Entry 8DBT (electron microscopy, 3.10 A resolution); this record covers chains X and Y of the 22 polymer chains in the assembly.

[Chain X (and Y)]
Name: ATP synthase subunit b
From: Escherichia coli
Notes: chain Y of this document is another copy of the same molecule, construct and numbering; everything in this record applies to it too
UniProt: D6IFY0 (D6IFY0_ECOLX); residue numbers follow UniProt; this construct covers 1-156
Sequence (156 residues; row label = number of the first residue in the row):
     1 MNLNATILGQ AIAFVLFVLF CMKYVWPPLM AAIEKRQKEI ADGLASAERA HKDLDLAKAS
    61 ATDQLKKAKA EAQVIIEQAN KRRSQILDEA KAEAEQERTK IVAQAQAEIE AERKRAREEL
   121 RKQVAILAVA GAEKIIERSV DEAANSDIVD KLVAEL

[How chain X and chain Y interact]
Contacting residue pairs (56):
  Arg36(X) with Ile40(Y)
  Glu39(X) with Leu44(Y); Ala47(Y)
  Ile40(X) with Gly43(Y); Leu44(Y), hydrophobic
  Gly43(X) with Ala47(Y); Ala50(Y)
  Ser46(X) with Leu54(Y)
  Ala47(X) with Ala50(Y), hydrophobic
  Ala50(X) with Asp53(Y); Leu54(Y), hydrophobic; Ala57(Y)
  His51(X) with Asp53(Y), salt bridge
  Leu54(X) with Ala57(Y), hydrophobic; Ser60(Y)
  Ala57(X) with Ala61(Y), hydrophobic
  Ala61(X) with Ala68(Y), hydrophobic
  Gln64(X) with Leu65(Y); Lys69(Y)
  Ala68(X) with Ala72(Y), hydrophobic; Ile75(Y); Ile76(Y), hydrophobic
  Glu71(X) with Ile76(Y)
  Ala72(X) with Ile75(Y), hydrophobic
  Ile75(X) with Ala79(Y); Asn80(Y); Arg83(Y)
  Ile76(X) with Arg82(Y)
  Gln78(X) with Arg83(Y), hydrogen bond
  Asn80(X) with Ile86(Y)
  Arg82(X) with Arg83(Y); Leu87(Y)
  Arg83(X) with Ala90(Y)
  Ile86(X) with Ala90(Y), hydrophobic
  Ala90(X) with Ala94(Y)
  Lys91(X) with Glu97(Y)
  Ala94(X) with Ile101(Y), hydrophobic
  Arg98(X) with Gln104(Y), hydrogen bond; Ala105(Y)
  Ala105(X) with Ile109(Y), hydrophobic
  Arg117(X) with Gln123(Y), hydrogen bond
  Leu120(X) with Val124(Y), hydrophobic
  Val124(X) with Val124(Y); Leu127(Y), hydrophobic; Ala128(Y), hydrophobic
  Ala128(X) with Ile135(Y), hydrophobic
  Ala132(X) with Ile136(Y), hydrophobic
  Ile135(X) with Ile136(Y), hydrophobic
  Glu137(X) with Lys151(Y), salt bridge
  Arg138(X) with Asp147(Y), salt bridge
  Val140(X) with Ser139(Y)
  Asp147(X) with Arg138(Y), salt bridge
  Ile148(X) with Ile135(Y), hydrophobic
  Lys151(X) with Leu127(Y), hydrogen bond (side chain-backbone); Gly131(Y)
  Leu156(X) with Leu127(Y), hydrophobic
Also at the interface, not in a pair above, chain X (51 interface residues in all): Asp53, Ser60, Leu65, Ala79, Leu87, Ile101, Val102, Arg113, Leu127, Ile136, Glu142
Also at the interface, not in a pair above, chain Y (46 interface residues in all): His51, Lys58, Gln106, Glu108, Leu120, Ala132

[In short]
The interface between chain X and chain Y involves 51 residues on one side and 46 on the other; the contacts
include 4 hydrogen bonds and 4 salt bridges. Polar pairs include His51(X)-Asp53(Y), Glu137(X)-Lys151(Y) and
Arg138(X)-Asp147(Y).
Chain X and chain Y are both ATP synthase subunit b (Escherichia coli); the structure, E. coli ATP synthase
imaged in 10mM MgATP State2 "down, was determined by electron microscopy together with 8DBP, 8DBQ, 8DBR, 8DBS,
8DBU, 8DBV and 8DBW from the same study.
